PDB entry 4ZHQ | X-ray diffraction, 2.55 A resolution | chains C and E of the 6 polymer chains in the assembly

# Chain C
Name: Tubulin alpha-1B chain
From: Sus scrofa
UniProtKB: Q2XVP4 (TBA1B_PIG); numbering as in UniProt (aligned over 1-451)
Amino-acid sequence (451 residues; each row starts with the number of its first residue):
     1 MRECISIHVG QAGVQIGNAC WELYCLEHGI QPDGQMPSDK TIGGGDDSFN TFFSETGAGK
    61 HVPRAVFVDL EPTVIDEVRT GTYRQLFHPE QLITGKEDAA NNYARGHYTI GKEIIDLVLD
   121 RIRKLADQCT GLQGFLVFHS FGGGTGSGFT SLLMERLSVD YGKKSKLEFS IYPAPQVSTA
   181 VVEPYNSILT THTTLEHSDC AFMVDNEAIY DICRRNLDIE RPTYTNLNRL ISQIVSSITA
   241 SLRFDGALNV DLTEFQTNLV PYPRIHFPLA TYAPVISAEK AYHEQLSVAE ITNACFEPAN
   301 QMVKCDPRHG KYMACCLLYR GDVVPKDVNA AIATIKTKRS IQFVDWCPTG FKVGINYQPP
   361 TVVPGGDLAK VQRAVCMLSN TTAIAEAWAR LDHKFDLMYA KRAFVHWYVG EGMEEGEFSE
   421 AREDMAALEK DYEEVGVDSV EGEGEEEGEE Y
Not modelled in the structure: 441-451
Ion coordination: Ca2+: D39, T41, G44, E55
Ligand contacts:
  - 4Q5 (N-methyl-L-valyl-N-[(3R,4S,5S)-1-{(2S)-2-[(1R,2R)-3-{[(1S,2R)-1-hydroxy-1-phenylpropan-2-yl]amino}-1-methoxy-2-methyl-3-oxopropyl]pyrrolidin-1-yl}-3-methoxy-5-methyl-1-oxoheptan-4-yl]-N-methyl-L-valinamide): A247, L248, P325, V328, N329, I332, F351, V353
  - GTP (guanosine-5'-triphosphate): G10, Q11, A12, Q15, I16, D69, D98, A99, A100, N101, N102, S140, G142, G143, G144, T145, G146, I171, P173, V177, S178, T179, E183, N206, Y224, L227, N228, I231
Swiss-Prot annotation at these positions:
  - motif: M1 to C4 (MREC motif)
  - active site: E254
  - binding site (GTP): G10, Q11, A12, Q15, E71, A99, S140, G143, G144, T145, G146, T179, E183, N206, Y224, N228, L252
  - binding site (Mg(2+)): E71
  - site: Y451 (Involved in polymerization)
  - modified residue: K40 (N6,N6,N6-trimethyllysine), S48 (Phosphoserine), S232 (Phosphoserine), Y282 (3'-nitrotyrosine), R339 (Omega-N-methylarginine), S439 (Phosphoserine), E443 (5-glutamyl polyglutamate), E445 (5-glutamyl polyglutamate), Y451 (3'-nitrotyrosine)
  - cross-link (Glycyl lysine isopeptide (Lys-Gly)): K326 (interchain with G-Cter in ubiquitin), K370 (interchain with G-Cter in ubiquitin)
What the authors report for this chain:
  - binding site for 4Q5: A247, L248, N329

# Chain E
Name: Stathmin-4
From: Rattus norvegicus
UniProtKB: P63043 (STMN4_RAT); residues 5-145 here correspond to UniProt positions 49-189 (UniProt number = residue number + 44)
Amino-acid sequence (143 residues; numbered 3 to 145; the number before each row is that of its first residue):
     3 MADMEVIELN KCTSGQSFEV ILKPPSFDGV PEFNASLPRR RDPSLEEIQK KLEAAEERRK
    63 YQEAELLKHL AEKREHEREV IQKAIEENNN FIKMAKEKLA QKMESNKENR EAHLAAMLER
   123 LQEKDKHAEE VRKNKELKEE ASR
Not modelled in the structure: 3-5, 29-43, 144-145
Construct notes: expression tag (3-4)
Swiss-Prot annotation at these positions:
  - modified residue: S46 (Phosphoserine)

# Chain C / chain E interface
Pairs across the interface - 29 pairs, chain C then chain E:
  H107(C) with K104(E); M105(E)
  Y108(C) with K104(E); M105(E), hydrophobic; N108(E)
  T109(C) with R112(E)
  K112(C) with M105(E)
  E155(C) with L101(E); K104(E), salt bridge
  R156(C) with L101(E)
  S158(C) with F93(E); I94(E)
  V159(C) with I94(E); K98(E)
  G162(C) with I94(E)
  K163(C) with N90(E)
  T193(C) with K104(E)
  E196(C) with F93(E)
  H197(C) with F93(E)
  V409(C) with H115(E)
  G410(C) with R112(E)
  E411(C) with N108(E), hydrogen bond (backbone-side chain); R112(E), salt bridge
  G412(C) with N108(E); N111(E), hydrogen bond (backbone-side chain); R112(E)
  M413(C) with N108(E)
  E414(C) with S107(E), hydrogen bond; N111(E), hydrogen bond
Interface residues without a listed pair, chain C (21 interface residues in all): L152, E417
Interface residues without a listed pair, chain E (13 interface residues in all): A97

# Overview
The interface between chain C and chain E involves 21 residues on one side and 13 on the other, with 4
hydrogen bonds and 2 salt bridges. Polar contacts include E155(C)-K104(E), E411(C)-R112(E) and
E411(C)-N108(E). Chain C binds compound 4Q5 and GTP. The paper reports a binding site for 4Q5 at A247(C),
L248(C) and N329(C).
Chain C is Tubulin alpha-1B chain (Sus scrofa) and chain E is Stathmin-4 (Rattus norvegicus); the structure,
Crystal structure of Tubulin-Stathmin-TTL-MMAE Complex, was determined by X-ray diffraction, deposited
together with 4ZI7, 4ZOL and 5BMV.
